PDB entry 6K2N | X-ray diffraction, 1.80 A resolution | chains C and D of the 6 polymer chains in the assembly

== Chain C (and D) ==
Name: Outer capsid protein VP4
From: Rotavirus A
Notes: chain D of this document is another copy of the same molecule, construct and numbering; everything in this record applies to it too
Reference sequence: E2EA82 (E2EA82_9REOV); residues 1-160 here correspond to UniProt positions 64-223 (UniProt number = residue number + 63)
Sequence (160 residues; row label = number of the first residue in the row):
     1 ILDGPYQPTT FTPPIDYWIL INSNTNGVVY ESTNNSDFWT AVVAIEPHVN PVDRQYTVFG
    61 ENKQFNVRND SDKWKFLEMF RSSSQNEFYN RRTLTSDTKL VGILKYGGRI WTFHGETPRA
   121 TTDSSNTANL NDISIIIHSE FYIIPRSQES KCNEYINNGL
From the paper describing this entry:
  - binding site for N-acetylglucosamine: W18, L104, W111, T122, R146, E149
  - binding site for 2-acetamido-2-deoxy-alpha-D-galactopyranose: G107, R109
  - binding site for beta-D-galactopyranose: Y106, G107, G108
  - specificity-determining residues: Y106

== Interface between chain C and chain D ==
Pairs across the interface (8; chain C residue first):
  F80(C) - A128(D)  hydrophobic
  S82(C) - A128(D)  hydrogen bond (side chain-backbone)
  S82(C) - N129(D)
  Y89(C) - A128(D)
  R109(C) - S84(D)  hydrogen bond
  R109(C) - Q85(D)
  N126(C) - N35(D)
  N126(C) - S36(D)  hydrogen bond (side chain-backbone)
Other interface residues (no listed pair), chain C (7 interface residues in all): D37, N86
Other interface residues (no listed pair), chain D (7 interface residues in all): D132

== Summary ==
Chain C and chain D each contribute 7 residues to their interface; the contacts include 3 hydrogen bonds.
Among the polar pairs are S82(C)-A128(D), R109(C)-S84(D) and N126(C)-S36(D). The paper reports a binding site
for N-acetylglucosamine at W18(C), L104(C) and W111(C) among others; a binding site for beta-D-galactopyranose
at Y106(C), G107(C) and G108(C).
Both chains are Outer capsid protein VP4 (Rotavirus A). Entry 6K2N (Structural basis of glycan recognition in
globally predominant human P[8] rotavirus) was determined by X-ray diffraction (same publication as 6K2O).
